6OQS - chains B and F of the 22 polymer chains in the assembly; structure by electron microscopy, 3.30 A resolution.

Chain B:
Name: ATP synthase subunit alpha
Organism: Escherichia coli
Notes: EC 7.1.2.2
Reference sequence: A0A073FQ32 (A0A073FQ32_ECOLX); numbering as in UniProt (aligned over 1-513)
Amino-acid sequence (513 residues; numbered 1 to 513; the number before each row is that of its first residue):
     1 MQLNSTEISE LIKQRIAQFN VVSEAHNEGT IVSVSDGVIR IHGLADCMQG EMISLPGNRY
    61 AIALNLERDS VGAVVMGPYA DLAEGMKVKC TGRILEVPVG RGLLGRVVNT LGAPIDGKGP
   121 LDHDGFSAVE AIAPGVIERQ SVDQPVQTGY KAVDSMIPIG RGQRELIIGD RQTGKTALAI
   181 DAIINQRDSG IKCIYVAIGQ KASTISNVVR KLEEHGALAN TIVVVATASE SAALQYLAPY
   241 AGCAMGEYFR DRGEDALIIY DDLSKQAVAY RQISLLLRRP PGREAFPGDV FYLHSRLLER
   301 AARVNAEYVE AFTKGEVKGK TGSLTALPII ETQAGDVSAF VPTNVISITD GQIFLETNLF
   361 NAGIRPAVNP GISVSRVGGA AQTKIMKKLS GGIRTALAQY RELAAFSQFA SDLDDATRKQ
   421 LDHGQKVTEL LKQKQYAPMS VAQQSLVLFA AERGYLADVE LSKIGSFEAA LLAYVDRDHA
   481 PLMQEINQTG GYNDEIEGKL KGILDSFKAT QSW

Chain F:
Name: ATP synthase subunit beta
Organism: Escherichia coli
Notes: EC 7.1.2.2
Reference sequence: A0A0F6CB56 (A0A0F6CB56_ECOLX); residues 0-459 here correspond to UniProt positions 1-460 (UniProt number = residue number + 1)
Amino-acid sequence (471 residues; row label = number of the first residue in the row; numbers below 1 keep their minus sign (Met-11 is residue -11)):
   -11 MRGSHHHHHH GMATGKIVQV IGAVVDVEFP QDAVPRVYDA LEVQNGNERL VLEVQQQLGG
    49 GIVRTIAMGS SDGLRRGLDV KDLEHPIEVP VGKATLGRIM NVLGEPVDMK GEIGEEERWA
   109 IHRAAPSYEE LSNSQELLET GIKVIDLMAP FAKGGKVGLF GGAGVGKTVN MMELIRNIAI
   169 EHSGYSVFAG VGERTREGND FYHEMTDSNV IDKVSLVYGQ MNEPPGNRLR VALTGLTMAE
   229 KFRDEGRDVL LFVDNIYRYT LAGTEVSALL GRMPSAVGYQ PTLAEEMGVL QERITSTKTG
   289 SITSVQAVYV PADDLTDPSP ATTFAHLDAT VVLSRQIASL GIYPAVDPLD STSRQLDPLV
   349 VGQEHYDTAR GVQSILQRYQ ELKDIIAILG MDELSEEDKL VVARARKIQR FLSQPFFVAE
   409 VFTGSPGKYV SLKDTIRGFK GIMEGEYDHL PEQAFYMVGS IEEAVEKAKK L
Unresolved in the structure: -11 to 1
Differences from the reference sequence: initiating methionine (-11); expression tag (-10 to -1); conflict Ala137 (Cys138 in A0A0F6CB56)

Chain B / chain F interface:
Contacting residue pairs (79; chain B residue first):
  Gly43(B) with Arg64(F)
  Leu44(B) with Arg64(F), hydrogen bond (backbone-side chain)
  Ala45(B) with Arg64(F)
  Asp46(B) with Arg63(F), salt bridge
  Cys47(B) with Arg63(F)
  Met48(B) with Gly61(F); Leu62(F); Arg63(F)
  Gln49(B) with Val8(F); Gly10(F); Ser59(F); Asp60(F); Gly61(F), hydrogen bond (backbone-backbone); Leu62(F), hydrogen bond (backbone-backbone)
  Asn65(B) with Val8(F); Ile9(F)
  Leu66(B) with Gln7(F); Val8(F), hydrogen bond (backbone-backbone); Leu62(F); Arg64(F)
  Glu67(B) with Val6(F); Arg64(F), hydrogen bond (backbone-side chain)
  Arg68(B) with Val6(F); Gln7(F); Glu16(F), salt bridge
  Ser70(B) with Arg64(F)
  Val71(B) with Arg64(F)
  Glu130(B) with Asp60(F)
  Ile132(B) with Asn210(F)
  Ala133(B) with Asn210(F)
  Val136(B) with Val95(F), hydrophobic; Thr183(F); Gly186(F); Asn187(F), hydrogen bond (backbone-side chain)
  Ile137(B) with Val95(F); Tyr190(F), hydrophobic
  Arg139(B) with Thr183(F), hydrogen bond; Asn187(F)
  Ser141(B) with Asp188(F)
  Arg164(B) with Arg182(F)
  Pro280(B) with Ala256(F)
  Pro281(B) with Gly266(F)
  Gly282(B) with Val265(F)
  Arg283(B) with Asp302(F), salt bridge; Asp305(F), salt bridge
  Asp289(B) with Glu253(F)
  Phe291(B) with Arg246(F); Leu249(F), hydrophobic
  Tyr292(B) with Glu211(F); Pro212(F); Arg216(F); Glu253(F)
  Ser295(B) with Met209(F), hydrogen bond (side chain-backbone)
  Glu299(B) with Arg182(F); Thr183(F), hydrogen bond; Met209(F); Asn210(F)
  Ser338(B) with Ala300(F), hydrogen bond (side chain-backbone); Asp301(F)
  Thr343(B) with Ala151(F); Tyr297(F)
  Asn344(B) with Tyr297(F)
  Ile346(B) with Ala151(F)
  Ser347(B) with Ala151(F); Arg182(F), hydrogen bond (backbone-side chain); Arg246(F), hydrogen bond; Tyr297(F)
  Ile348(B) with Arg182(F), hydrogen bond (backbone-side chain)
  Thr349(B) with Arg182(F), hydrogen bond (backbone-side chain)
  Asp350(B) with Arg182(F), salt bridge; Arg184(F), salt bridge
  Gly371(B) with Ser327(F)
  Arg376(B) with Gly152(F); Arg182(F); Phe410(F)
  Gly379(B) with Val409(F)
  Gln399(B) with Tyr444(F)
  Glu402(B) with Leu328(F)
  Leu413(B) with Leu459(F), hydrophobic
Other interface residues (no listed pair), chain B (59 interface residues in all): Leu64, Ile94, Pro134, Gln140, Gly288, Arg296, Val337, Ala339, Phe340, Ser375, Val377, Gly378, Thr395, Phe406, Ala416
Other interface residues (no listed pair), chain F (55 interface residues in all): Ser58, Ile87, Asp96, Met97, Tyr206, Pro213, Pro262, Pro299, Arg323, Ala326, Arg394

In short:
59 residues of chain B face 55 of chain F across their interface; the contacts include 14 hydrogen bonds and 6
salt bridges. Among the polar pairs are Asp46(B)-Arg63(F), Arg68(B)-Glu16(F) and Arg283(B)-Asp302(F).
Chain B is ATP synthase subunit alpha and chain F is ATP synthase subunit beta, both from Escherichia coli;
the structure, E. coli ATP synthase State 1b, was determined by electron microscopy (same publication as 6OQR,
6OQT, 6OQU, 6OQV, 6OQW, 6PQV and 3 further entries).
